3ID3 - chains A and B; structure by X-ray diffraction, 2.01 A resolution.

[Chain A (and B)]
Protein: Regulator of sigma E protease
Source organism: Escherichia coli K-12
Notes: EC 3.4.24.-; fragment: PDZ2 domain, residues 222-309; chain B of this document is another copy of the same molecule, construct and numbering; everything in this record applies to it too
Reference sequence: P0AEH1 (RSEP_ECOLI); residues 222-309 here = UniProt positions 222-309
Amino-acid sequence (89 residues; numbered 221 to 309; the number before each row is that of its first residue):
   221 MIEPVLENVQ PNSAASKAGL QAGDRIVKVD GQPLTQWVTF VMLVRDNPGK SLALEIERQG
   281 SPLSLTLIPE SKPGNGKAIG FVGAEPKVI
Construct notes: expression tag (221); engineered mutation Ala304 (Ile in P0AEH1)
Curated features (UniProtKB/Swiss-Prot):
  - mutagenesis: Ala234 to Ala235 (Cuts RseA without previous DegS cleavage), Gly243 (G243Q: Cuts RseA without previous DegS cleavage), Asp244 (D244K: Cuts RseA without previous DegS cleavage), Ile246 (I246Y: Cuts RseA without previous DegS cleavage), Val261 (V261VTDSYTQVASWTEPFPFSIQGDPRSDQETAFV: Does not complement deletion mutant)
From the paper describing this entry:
  - conformationally variable residues: Ile309
  - mutagenesis - G303A/I304A: abolished catalytic activity on WT RseA substrate

[Chain A / chain B interface]
Residue-residue contacts - 40 pairs, chain A then chain B:
  Ile222(A) - Val258(B)  hydrophobic
  Glu227(A) - Asn295(B)
  Glu227(A) - Lys297(B)  salt bridge
  Glu227(A) - Ile299(B)
  Asn228(A) - Lys292(B)
  Asn228(A) - Asn295(B)
  Asn228(A) - Phe301(B)
  Gln230(A) - Gln230(B)
  Gln230(A) - Lys292(B)
  Gln230(A) - Glu305(B)  hydrogen bond
  Ala242(A) - Lys297(B)
  Val258(A) - Ile222(B)  hydrophobic
  Val258(A) - Val308(B)  hydrophobic
  Val261(A) - Val308(B)  hydrophobic
  Met262(A) - Val308(B)  hydrophobic
  Met262(A) - Ile309(B)  hydrophobic
  Arg265(A) - Glu305(B)
  Arg265(A) - Pro306(B)  hydrogen bond (side chain-backbone)
  Arg265(A) - Lys307(B)
  Arg265(A) - Val308(B)
  Lys292(A) - Asn228(B)
  Lys292(A) - Gln230(B)
  Lys292(A) - Glu305(B)  salt bridge
  Asn295(A) - Glu227(B)
  Asn295(A) - Asn228(B)
  Lys297(A) - Glu227(B)  salt bridge
  Lys297(A) - Ala242(B)
  Lys297(A) - Lys307(B)
  Ile299(A) - Glu227(B)
  Phe301(A) - Asn228(B)
  Glu305(A) - Gln230(B)  hydrogen bond
  Glu305(A) - Arg265(B)
  Glu305(A) - Lys292(B)  salt bridge
  Pro306(A) - Arg265(B)  hydrogen bond (backbone-side chain)
  Lys307(A) - Lys297(B)
  Val308(A) - Val258(B)  hydrophobic
  Val308(A) - Val261(B)  hydrophobic
  Val308(A) - Met262(B)  hydrophobic
  Val308(A) - Arg265(B)
  Ile309(A) - Met262(B)  hydrophobic
Other interface residues (no listed pair), chain A (21 interface residues in all): Met221, Trp257
Other interface residues (no listed pair), chain B (21 interface residues in all): Met221, Trp257

[In short]
Chain A and chain B each contribute 21 residues to their interface, with 4 hydrogen bonds and 4 salt bridges.
Polar pairs include Glu227(A)-Lys297(B), Lys292(A)-Glu305(B) and Gln230(A)-Glu305(B). Curated annotation
(UniProt) lists 6 mutagenesis sites on chain A. The paper reports that G303A/I304A of chain A abolish
catalytic activity on WT RseA substrate; conformational variability at Ile309(A).
Both chains are Regulator of sigma E protease (Escherichia coli K-12). Entry 3ID3 (Crystal Structure of RseP
PDZ2 I304A domain) was determined by X-ray diffraction, deposited together with 3ID1, 3ID2 and 3ID4.
